Entry 2WS3 (X-ray diffraction, 3.20 A resolution); this record covers chains J and L of the 4 polymer chains in the assembly.

[Chain J]
Molecule: Succinate dehydrogenase iron-sulfur subunit
Source organism: Escherichia coli
Notes: EC 1.3.99.1
Reference sequence: P07014 (DHSB_ECOLI); numbering as in UniProt (aligned over 1-238)
Chain sequence (238 residues; row label = number of the first residue in the row):
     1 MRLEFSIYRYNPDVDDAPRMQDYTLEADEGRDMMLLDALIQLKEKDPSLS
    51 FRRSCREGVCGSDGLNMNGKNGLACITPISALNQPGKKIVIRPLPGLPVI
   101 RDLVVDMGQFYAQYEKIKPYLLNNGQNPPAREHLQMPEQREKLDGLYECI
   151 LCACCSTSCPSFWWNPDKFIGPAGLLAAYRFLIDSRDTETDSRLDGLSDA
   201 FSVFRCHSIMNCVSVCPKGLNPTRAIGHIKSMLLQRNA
Curated features (UniProtKB/Swiss-Prot):
  - binding site ([2Fe-2S] cluster): Cys55, Cys60, Cys75
  - binding site ([4Fe-4S] cluster): Cys149, Cys152, Cys155, Cys216
  - binding site ([3Fe-4S] cluster): Cys159, Cys206, Cys212
  - binding site (a ubiquinone): Trp164

[Chain L]
Molecule: Succinate dehydrogenase hydrophobic membrane anchor subunit
Source organism: Escherichia coli
Notes: EC 1.3.5.1
Reference sequence: P0AC44 (DHSD_ECOLI); residues 1-115 here = UniProt positions 1-115
Chain sequence (115 residues; numbered 1 to 115; the number before each row is that of its first residue):
     1 MVSNASALGRNGVHDFILVRATAIVLTLYIIYMVGFFATSGELTYEVWIG
    51 FFASAFTKVFTLLALFSILIHAWIGMWQVLTDFVKPLALRLMLQLVIVVA
   101 LVVYVIYGFVVVWGV
Not modelled in the structure: 1-10
Differences from the reference sequence: engineered mutation Phe83 (Tyr in P0AC44)
Curated features (UniProtKB/Swiss-Prot):
  - binding site (heme): His71

[Interface between chain J and chain L]
Contacting residue pairs - 24 pairs, chain J then chain L:
  Trp164(J) with Asp82(L); Phe83(L); Lys85(L), hydrogen bond (backbone-side chain)
  Asn165(J) with Thr81(L); Asp82(L), hydrogen bond; Lys85(L), hydrogen bond
  Ser198(J) with Asn11(L); Gly12(L), hydrogen bond (backbone-backbone); Val13(L)
  Asp199(J) with Gly12(L)
  Ala200(J) with Gly12(L); Trp77(L), hydrophobic
  Phe204(J) with Gly12(L); Val13(L), hydrophobic; Phe16(L), hydrophobic
  Arg205(J) with Trp77(L); Gln78(L), hydrogen bond (side chain-backbone); Thr81(L), hydrogen bond; Asp82(L), salt bridge
  His207(J) with Gln78(L)
  Leu234(J) with Val13(L), hydrophobic; Phe16(L), hydrophobic; Ile17(L), hydrophobic
  Ala238(J) with Ile17(L), hydrophobic
Also at the interface, not in a pair above, chain J (15 interface residues in all): Ser161, Phe201, Lys230, Leu233, Asn237

[Summary]
15 residues of chain J face 11 of chain L across their interface; the contacts include 6 hydrogen bonds and 1
salt bridge. Among the polar pairs are Arg205(J)-Asp82(L), Trp164(J)-Lys85(L) and Asn165(J)-Asp82(L).
Here chain J is Succinate dehydrogenase iron-sulfur subunit and chain L is Succinate dehydrogenase hydrophobic
membrane anchor subunit, both from Escherichia coli. Entry 2WS3 (Crystal structure of the E. coli
succinate:quinone oxidoreductase (SQR) SdhD Tyr83Phe mutant) was determined by X-ray diffraction.
